PDB entry 6C4N | X-ray diffraction, 1.95 A resolution | chains A and B

== Chain A (and B) ==
Name: Pseudopaline dehydrogenase
Organism: Pseudomonas aeruginosa PAO1
Notes: chain B of this document is another copy of the same molecule, construct and numbering; everything in this record applies to it too
UniProtKB: Q9HUX5 (Q9HUX5_PSEAE); residue numbers follow UniProt; this construct covers 1-433
Amino-acid sequence (449 residues; each row starts with the number of its first residue; numbers below 1 keep their minus sign (His-15 is residue -15)):
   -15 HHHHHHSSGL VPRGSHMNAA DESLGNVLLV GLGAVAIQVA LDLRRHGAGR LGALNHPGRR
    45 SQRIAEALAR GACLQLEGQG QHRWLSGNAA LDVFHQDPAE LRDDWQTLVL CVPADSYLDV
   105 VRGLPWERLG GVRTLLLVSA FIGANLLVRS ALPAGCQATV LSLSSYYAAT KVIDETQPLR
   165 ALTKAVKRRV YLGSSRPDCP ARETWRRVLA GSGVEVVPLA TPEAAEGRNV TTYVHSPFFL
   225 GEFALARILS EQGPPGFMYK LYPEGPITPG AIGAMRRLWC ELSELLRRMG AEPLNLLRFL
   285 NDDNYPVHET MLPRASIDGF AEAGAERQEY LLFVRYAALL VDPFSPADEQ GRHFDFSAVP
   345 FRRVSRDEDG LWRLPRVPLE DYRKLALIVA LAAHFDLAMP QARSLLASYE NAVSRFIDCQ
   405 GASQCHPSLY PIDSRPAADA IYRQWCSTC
Unresolved in the structure: -15 to 6, 415, 432-433 (chain B: -15 to 6, 63-69, 432-433)
Sequence notes: expression tag (-15 to 0)
Residues lining bound ligands: NADP (NAP; NADP nicotinamide-adenine-dinucleotide phosphate): Gly15, Leu16, Gly17, Ala18, Val19, Asn39, His40, Arg44, Cys95, Val96, Pro97, Ala98, Ser100, Val104, Ser123, Tyr150, Ala152, Ala153, Thr154, Glu364
What the authors report for this chain:
  - contacts within the chain: Leu16-Arg44 (backbone contact)
  - binding site for NADP: His40
  - specificity-determining residues: Gly42

== Chain A / chain B interface ==
Contacting residue pairs - 64 pairs, chain A then chain B:
  Pro238(A) - Glu333(B)
  Pro238(A) - Gln334(B)
  Pro238(A) - Gly335(B)
  Pro239(A) - Glu333(B)
  Pro239(A) - Gln334(B)
  Gly240(A) - Gln334(B)  hydrogen bond (backbone-backbone)
  Phe241(A) - Gln334(B)
  Phe241(A) - Arg336(B)
  Lys244(A) - Arg336(B)
  Leu245(A) - Ala321(B)
  Tyr246(A) - His292(B)
  Tyr246(A) - Met295(B)  hydrophobic
  Pro247(A) - Pro327(B)
  Pro247(A) - His337(B)
  Glu248(A) - Val325(B)
  Glu248(A) - Gly335(B)
  Glu248(A) - Arg336(B)
  Glu248(A) - His337(B)  hydrogen bond (side chain-backbone)
  Thr252(A) - Thr294(B)
  Pro253(A) - Met295(B)
  Pro253(A) - Tyr314(B)
  Pro253(A) - Val318(B)  hydrophobic
  Ile256(A) - Tyr314(B)
  His292(A) - Tyr246(B)
  Thr294(A) - Thr252(B)
  Thr294(A) - Pro253(B)
  Met295(A) - Tyr246(B)  hydrophobic
  Met295(A) - Pro253(B)
  Glu310(A) - Arg311(B)  salt bridge
  Glu310(A) - Tyr314(B)
  Arg311(A) - Glu310(B)  salt bridge
  Glu313(A) - Tyr314(B)
  Tyr314(A) - Pro253(B)
  Tyr314(A) - Ile256(B)
  Tyr314(A) - Glu310(B)
  Tyr314(A) - Glu313(B)
  Tyr314(A) - Tyr314(B)  hydrophobic
  Tyr314(A) - Phe317(B)  hydrophobic
  Phe317(A) - Tyr314(B)  hydrophobic
  Phe317(A) - Phe317(B)  hydrophobic
  Phe317(A) - Val318(B)  hydrophobic
  Phe317(A) - Ala321(B)  hydrophobic
  Val318(A) - Phe317(B)  hydrophobic
  Ala321(A) - Leu245(B)
  Ala321(A) - Phe317(B)  hydrophobic
  Leu324(A) - Leu324(B)  hydrophobic
  Val325(A) - Glu248(B)
  Pro327(A) - Pro247(B)
  Glu333(A) - Pro238(B)
  Glu333(A) - Pro239(B)
  Gln334(A) - Pro238(B)
  Gln334(A) - Gly240(B)
  Gln334(A) - Phe241(B)
  Gly335(A) - Pro238(B)
  Gly335(A) - Glu248(B)
  Arg336(A) - Phe241(B)
  Arg336(A) - Lys244(B)
  Arg336(A) - Glu248(B)
  Arg336(A) - Asp339(B)  salt bridge
  Arg336(A) - Ala342(B)
  His337(A) - Pro247(B)
  His337(A) - Glu248(B)  hydrogen bond (backbone-side chain)
  Asp339(A) - Arg336(B)  salt bridge
  Ala342(A) - Arg336(B)
Also at the interface, not in a pair above, chain A (35 interface residues in all): Ile251, Ala322, Asp332
Also at the interface, not in a pair above, chain B (35 interface residues in all): Ile251, Ala322, Asp332

== Overview ==
Chain A and chain B each contribute 35 residues to their interface; the contacts include 3 hydrogen bonds and
4 salt bridges. Polar contacts include Glu310(A)-Arg311(B), Arg336(A)-Asp339(B) and Glu248(A)-His337(B).
Ligands of chain A: NADP. From the paper: a binding site for NADP at His40(A); the specificity determinant
Gly42(A).
Both chains are Pseudopaline dehydrogenase (Pseudomonas aeruginosa PAO1). Entry 6C4N (Pseudopaline
dehydrogenase (PaODH) - NADP+ bound) was determined by X-ray diffraction, deposited together with 6C4L, 6C4M,
6C4R and 6C4T.
